Entry 8TVU (electron microscopy, 3.00 A resolution); this record covers chains a and D of the 24 polymer chains in the assembly.

# Chain a
Name: Peptidoglycan hydrolase gp4
Organism: Salmonella phage P22
UniProt: P26746 (EXLYS_BPP22); residues 1-166 here = UniProt positions 1-166
Chain sequence (166 residues; numbered 1 to 166; the number before each row is that of its first residue):
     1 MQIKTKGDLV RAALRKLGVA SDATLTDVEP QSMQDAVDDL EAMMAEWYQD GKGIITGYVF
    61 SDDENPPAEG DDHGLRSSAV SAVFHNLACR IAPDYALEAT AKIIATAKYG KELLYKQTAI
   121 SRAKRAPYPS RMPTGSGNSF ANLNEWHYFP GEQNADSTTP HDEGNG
Not modelled in the structure: 153-166

# Chain D
Name: Portal protein
Organism: Salmonella phage P22
UniProt: P26744 (PORTL_BPP22); residues 1-725 here = UniProt positions 1-725
Chain sequence (725 residues; row label = number of the first residue in the row):
     1 MADNENRLES ILSRFDADWT ASDEARREAK NDLFFSRVSQ WDDWLSQYTT LQYRGQFDVV
    61 RPVVRKLVSE MRQNPIDVLY RPKDGARPDA ADVLMGMYRT DMRHNTAKIA VNIAVREQIE
   121 AGVGAWRLVT DYEDQSPTSN NQVIRREPIH SACSHVIWDS NSKLMDKSDA RHCTVIHSMS
   181 QNGWEDFAEK YDLDADDIPS FQNPNDWVFP WLTQDTIQIA EFYEVVEKKE TAFIYQDPVT
   241 GEPVSYFKRD IKDVIDDLAD SGFIKIAERQ IKRRRVYKSI ITCTAVLKDK QLIAGEHIPI
   301 VPVFGEWGFV EDKEVYEGVV RLTKDGQRLR NMIMSFNADI VARTPKKKPF FWPEQIAGFE
   361 HMYDGNDDYP YYLLNRTDEN SGDLPTQPLA YYENPEVPQA NAYMLEAATS AVKEVATLGV
   421 DTEAVNGGQV AFDTVNQLNM RADLETYVFQ DNLATAMRRD GEIYQSIVND IYDVPRNVTI
   481 TLEDGSEKDV QLMAEVVDLA TGEKQVLNDI RGRYECYTDV GPSFQSMKQQ NRAEILELLG
   541 KTPQGTPEYQ LLLLQYFTLL DGKGVEMMRD YANKQLIQMG VKKPETPEEQ QWLVEAQQAK
   601 QGQQDPAMVQ AQGVLLQGQA ELAKAQNQTL SLQIDAAKVE AQNQLNAARI AEIFNNMDLS
   661 KQSEFREFLK TVASFQQDRS EDARANAELL LKGDEQTHKQ RMDIANILQS QRQNQPSGSV
   721 AETPQ
Not modelled in the structure: 1-4, 421-444, 481-491, 648-725
Swiss-Prot annotation at these positions:
  - mutagenesis: Val64 (V64A/T/M: Overpackaging), Val303 (V303A/T/M/Y: Overpackaging)

# Interface between chain a and chain D
Residue-residue contacts (25; chain a residue first):
  Arg125(a) - Arg343(D)  hydrogen bond (side chain-backbone)
  Ala126(a) - Arg343(D)  hydrogen bond (backbone-side chain)
  Tyr128(a) - Leu51(D)
  Tyr128(a) - Tyr53(D)
  Tyr128(a) - Asp339(D)  hydrogen bond
  Tyr128(a) - Arg343(D)
  Pro129(a) - Ala342(D)
  Met132(a) - Tyr53(D)  hydrophobic
  Met132(a) - Ala342(D)  hydrophobic
  Pro133(a) - Tyr53(D)
  Thr134(a) - Tyr53(D)
  Thr134(a) - Arg54(D)  hydrogen bond (backbone-backbone)
  Gly135(a) - Tyr53(D)
  Gly135(a) - Arg54(D)
  Ser136(a) - Arg54(D)  hydrogen bond (backbone-backbone)
  Ser136(a) - Gln56(D)  hydrogen bond
  Gly137(a) - Trp41(D)
  Gly137(a) - Gln47(D)  hydrogen bond (backbone-side chain)
  Gly137(a) - Arg54(D)  hydrogen bond (backbone-backbone)
  Asn138(a) - Leu51(D)
  Asn138(a) - Gln52(D)  hydrogen bond (side chain-backbone)
  Asn138(a) - Arg54(D)
  Ser139(a) - Phe209(D)
  Leu143(a) - Pro210(D)
  Phe149(a) - Leu51(D)  hydrophobic
Other interface residues (no listed pair), chain a (16 interface residues in all): Pro127, Phe140
Other interface residues (no listed pair), chain D (14 interface residues in all): Ser39, Ala338

# Summary
Chain a and chain D form an interface of 16 and 14 residues respectively; the contacts include 9 hydrogen
bonds. Polar pairs include Arg125(a)-Arg343(D), Ala126(a)-Arg343(D) and Tyr128(a)-Asp339(D). UniProt lists 2
mutagenesis sites on chain D.
Chain a is Peptidoglycan hydrolase gp4 and chain D is Portal protein, both from Salmonella phage P22; the
structure, In situ cryo-EM structure of bacteriophage P22 portal protein: head-to-tail protein complex at 3.0A
resolution, was determined by electron microscopy, deposited together with 8TVR, 8U1O, 8U10 and 8U11.
